6DOB - chains A and C of the 4 polymer chains in the assembly; structure by X-ray diffraction, 1.34 A resolution.

[Chain A]
Name: Ribonuclease H
From: Bacillus halodurans
Notes: EC 3.1.26.4; fragment: Catalytic Domain
Reference sequence: Q9KEI9 (RNH1_BACHD); numbering as in UniProt (aligned over 59-196)
Chain sequence (142 residues; row label = number of the first residue in the row):
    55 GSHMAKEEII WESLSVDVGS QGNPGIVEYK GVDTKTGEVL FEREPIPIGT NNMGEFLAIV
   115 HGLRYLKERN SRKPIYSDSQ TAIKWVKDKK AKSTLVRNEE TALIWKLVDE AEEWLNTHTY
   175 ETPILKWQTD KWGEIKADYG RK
Unresolved in the structure: 55-60
Construct notes: expression tag (55-58)
Curated features (UniProtKB/Swiss-Prot):
  - binding site (Mg(2+)): Asp-71, Glu-109, Asp-132, Asp-192
  - mutagenesis: Glu-109 (E109Q: Loss of activity), Asp-132 (D132N: Loss of activity), Glu-188 (E188A: Strongly reduces activity; E188Q: No effect), Asp-192 (D192N: Strongly reduced activity with manganese. Loss of activity with magnesium)
Metal / ion sites: Mg2+ site 1: Asp-71, Asp-192 (shared with 1 residue of chain b); Mg2+ site 2: Asp-71, Glu-109, Asp-132 (shared with 1 residue of chain B; 1 residue of chain b); K+ site 1: Asp-132 (shared with 1 residue of chain b); K+ site 2: Asp-192 (shared with 1 residue of chain b)
What the authors report for this chain:
  - catalytic residues: Lys-196 (proposed by the authors, not directly observed)

[Chain C]
Molecule: 6-nt DNA strand
Sequence (6 nucleotides; each row starts with the number of its first residue):
     1 CGATGT
Metal / ion sites: K+: DT4, DG5

[Chain A / chain C interface]
Residue-residue contacts (19):
  Asn-77(A) with DA3(C), hydrogen bond to the base; DT4(C), hydrogen bond to the sugar
  Pro-78(A) with DA3(C), phosphate contact; DT4(C), phosphate contact
  Thr-104(A) with DT4(C), phosphate contact; DG5(C), hydrogen bond to the phosphate
  Asn-105(A) with DT4(C), hydrogen bond to the base
  Asn-106(A) with DT4(C), hydrogen bond to the base; DG5(C), hydrogen bond to the sugar
  Met-107(A) with DG5(C), phosphate contact
  Gln-134(A) with DG5(C), base contact; DT6(C), base contact
  Thr-135(A) with DG5(C), sugar contact
  Lys-138(A) with DT6(C), phosphate contact
  Trp-139(A) with DG5(C), phosphate contact; DT6(C), hydrogen bond to the phosphate
  Lys-146(A) with DT6(C), salt bridge to the phosphate
  Ser-147(A) with DG5(C), hydrogen bond to the phosphate
  Thr-148(A) with DG5(C), hydrogen bond to the phosphate
Other interface residues (no listed pair), chain A (14 interface residues in all): Leu-149
Other interface residues (no listed pair), chain C (5 interface residues in all): DG2

[Summary]
14 residues of chain A face 5 of chain C across their interface, with 9 hydrogen bonds and 1 salt bridge.
Polar contacts include Asn-77(A)/DA3(C), Asn-105(A)/DT4(C) and Asn-106(A)/DT4(C). Curated annotation (UniProt)
lists 4 Mg2+-binding residues and 4 mutagenesis sites on chain A. The paper reports the catalytic residue
Lys-196(A).
Here chain A is Ribonuclease H (Bacillus halodurans) and chain C is a 6-nt DNA strand. Entry 6DOB (Crystal
Structure of Bacillus Halodurans Ribonuclease H1 in Complex with an RNA/DNA Hybrid: Reaction in 2 ...) was
determined by X-ray diffraction, deposited together with 6DMN, 6DMV, 6DO8, 6DO9, 6DOA, 6DOC and 46 further
entries.
